Entry 6U3O (X-ray diffraction, 2.74 A resolution); this record covers chains E and I of the 5 polymer chains in the assembly.

== Chain E ==
Molecule: MHC class II HLA-DQ-alpha chain
Source organism: Homo sapiens
Reference sequence: O19705 (O19705_HUMAN); the construct lacks a stretch of the UniProt sequence and is renumbered around it, so the offset changes along the chain: -1 to 9 = UniProt 1-11; 10-52 = UniProt 13-55; 54-181 = UniProt 56-183
Amino-acid sequence (191 residues; row label = number of the first residue in the row; note: 1 number in that range is skipped by the numbering (no residue carries it; nothing is unmodelled there); numbers below 1 keep their minus sign (Glu-1 is residue -1)):
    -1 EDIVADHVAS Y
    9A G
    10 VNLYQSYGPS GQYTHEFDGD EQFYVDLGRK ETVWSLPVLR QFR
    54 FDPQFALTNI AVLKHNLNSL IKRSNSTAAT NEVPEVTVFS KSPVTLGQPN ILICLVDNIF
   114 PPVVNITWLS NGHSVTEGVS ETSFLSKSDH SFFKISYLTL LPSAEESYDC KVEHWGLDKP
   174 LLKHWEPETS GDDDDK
Unresolved in the structure: -1 to 0, 182-189
Construct notes: conflict Ser44 (Cys47 in O19705); expression tag (182-189)
Cystine bridges: Cys107-Cys163
Covalently attached groups: N-acetylglucosamine (NAG) linked to Asn118

== Chain I ==
Molecule: Peptide
Source organism: Pseudomonas aeruginosa
Amino-acid sequence (20 residues; each row starts with the number of its first residue):
     1 AVVQSELPYP EGSGGSIEGR
Unresolved in the structure: 14-20

== How chain E and chain I interact ==
Contacting residue pairs (34):
  Tyr9(E) with Ser5(I); Glu6(I), hydrogen bond (backbone-backbone)
  Tyr22(E) with Ser5(I)
  His24(E) with Val3(I); Gln4(I); Ser5(I)
  Trp43(E) with Val3(I), hydrophobic
  Phe51(E) with Ala1(I)
  Arg52(E) with Ala1(I), hydrogen bond (backbone-backbone); Val2(I); Val3(I), hydrogen bond (backbone-backbone)
  Phe54(E) with Val3(I); Ser5(I)
  Phe58(E) with Ser5(I); Leu7(I), hydrophobic
  Asn62(E) with Glu6(I), hydrogen bond (side chain-backbone); Leu7(I); Pro8(I)
  Val65(E) with Pro8(I); Tyr9(I); Pro10(I)
  Leu66(E) with Pro8(I), hydrophobic
  His68(E) with Pro10(I); Glu11(I), hydrogen bond (side chain-backbone); Gly12(I), hydrogen bond (side chain-backbone); Ser13(I)
  Asn69(E) with Tyr9(I), hydrogen bond (side chain-backbone); Pro10(I); Glu11(I), hydrogen bond (side chain-backbone)
  Ser72(E) with Glu11(I), hydrogen bond; Gly12(I); Ser13(I)
  Leu73(E) with Glu11(I)
  Arg76(E) with Glu11(I), salt bridge
Other interface residues (no listed pair), chain E (19 interface residues in all): Phe32, Asn71, Lys75

== In short ==
19 residues of chain E face 13 of chain I across their interface, with 9 hydrogen bonds and 1 salt bridge.
Polar pairs include Arg76(E)-Glu11(I), Asn62(E)-Glu6(I) and His68(E)-Glu11(I). Covalently linked
N-acetylglucosamine: at Asn118(E).
Chain E is MHC class II HLA-DQ-alpha chain (Homo sapiens) and chain I is Peptide (Pseudomonas aeruginosa); the
structure, JR51 DQ2-p.aeru-alpha2a complex, was determined by X-ray diffraction, deposited together with 6U3M
and 6U3N.
